1QDR - chain A; structure by X-ray diffraction, 2.10 A resolution.

[Chain A]
Molecule: Lytic murein transglycosylase B
From: Escherichia coli
Notes: EC 3.2.1.-; fragment: slt35
Reference sequence: P41052 (MLTB_ECOLI); residue numbers follow UniProt; this construct covers 40-361
Amino-acid sequence (322 residues; each row starts with the number of its first residue):
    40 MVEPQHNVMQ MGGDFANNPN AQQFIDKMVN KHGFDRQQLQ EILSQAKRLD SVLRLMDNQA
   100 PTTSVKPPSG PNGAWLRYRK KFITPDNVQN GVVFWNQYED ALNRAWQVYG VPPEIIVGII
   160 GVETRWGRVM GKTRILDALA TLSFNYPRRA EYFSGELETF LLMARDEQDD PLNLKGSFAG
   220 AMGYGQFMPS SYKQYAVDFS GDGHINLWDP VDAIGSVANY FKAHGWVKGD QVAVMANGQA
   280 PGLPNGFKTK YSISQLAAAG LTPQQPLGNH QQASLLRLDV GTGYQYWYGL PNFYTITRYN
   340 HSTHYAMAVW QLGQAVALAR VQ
Not modelled in the structure: 99-108
Construct notes: engineered mutation Met40 (Leu in P41052), Val41 (Leu in P41052)
Bound ions: Na+: Asp237, Ser239, Asp241, His243, Asp251
Small-molecule neighbours: bicine (BCN): Ala220, Gln225, Phe226, Met227, Ser230, Tyr259, Arg337, Tyr338
Swiss-Prot annotation at these positions:
  - active site: Glu162
From the paper describing this entry:
  - Na+ coordination: Asp237, Ser239, Asp241, His243, Asp251
  - catalytic residues: Glu162 (citing earlier work)

[Summary]
Bound to chain A: bicine. Asp237, Ser239, Asp241, His243 and Asp251 form the Na+ site. From UniProt:
active-site residue Glu162. From the paper: the catalytic residue Glu162; Na+ coordination by Asp237, Ser239
and Asp241 among others.
Chain A is Lytic murein transglycosylase B (Escherichia coli); the structure, 2.1 A resolution structure of
escherichia coli lytic transglycosylase SLT35, was determined by X-ray diffraction (same publication as 1QDT).
